PDB entry 8R3G | electron microscopy, 4.40 A resolution (low resolution: residue-level contacts below are approximate; hydrogen-bond / salt-bridge calls are withheld) | chains E and B of the 6 polymer chains in the assembly

[Chain E]
Molecule: operator DNA
Sequence (45 nucleotides; each row starts with the number of its first residue):
     1 TGACGGGACGTTTTTTGTCATAGCGGGACATATAATGTCCAGCAA
Disordered / not traced: 1-2, 44-45

[Chain B]
Molecule: Central glycolytic genes regulator
From: Bacillus subtilis
UniProt: O32253 (CGGR_BACSU); residue numbers follow UniProt; this construct covers 1-340
Chain sequence (346 residues; numbered -5 to 340; the number before each row is that of its first residue; numbers below 1 keep their minus sign (Gly-5 is residue -5)):
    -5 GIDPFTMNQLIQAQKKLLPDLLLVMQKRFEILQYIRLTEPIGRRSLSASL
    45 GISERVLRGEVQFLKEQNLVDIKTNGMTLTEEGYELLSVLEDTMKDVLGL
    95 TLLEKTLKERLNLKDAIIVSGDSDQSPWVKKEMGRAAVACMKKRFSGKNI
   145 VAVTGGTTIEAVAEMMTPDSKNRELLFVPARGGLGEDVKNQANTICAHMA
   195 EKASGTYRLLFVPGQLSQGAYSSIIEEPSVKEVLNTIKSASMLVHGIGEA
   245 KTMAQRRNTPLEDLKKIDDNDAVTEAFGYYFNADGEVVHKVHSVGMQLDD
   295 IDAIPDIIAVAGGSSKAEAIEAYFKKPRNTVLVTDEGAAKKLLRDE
Disordered / not traced: -5 to 0, 180-182, 339-340
Modified residues: Mse1, Mse19, Mse71, Mse88, Mse127, Mse135, Mse159, Mse160, Mse193, Mse236, Mse247, Mse290 (selenomethionine; parent Met)
Differences from the reference sequence: expression tag (-5 to 0)
Curated features (UniProtKB/Swiss-Prot):
  - DNA-binding region: Arg37 to Gln56 (H-T-H motif)
  - binding site (beta-D-fructose 1,6-bisphosphate): Gly149 to Thr152, Arg175, Gln185, Arg250, Arg251, Glu269, Lys310
What the authors report for this chain:
  - binding site for operator DNA (chain E): Arg37, Arg38, Arg52
  - binding site for operator DNA: Arg49

[Interface between chain E and chain B]
Pairs across the interface (7):
  DT16(E) - Arg49(B)
  DG17(E) - Ser47(B)
  DG17(E) - Arg49(B)
  DG17(E) - Val50(B)
  DT18(E) - Arg49(B)
  DC19(E) - Arg52(B)
  DA20(E) - Arg37(B)

[Summary]
Chain E and chain B each contribute 5 residues to their interface. UniProt lists 10 beta-D-fructose
1,6-bisphosphate-binding residues on chain B. The paper reports a binding site for operator DNA (chain E) at
Arg37(B), Arg38(B) and Arg52(B); a binding site for operator DNA at Arg49(B).
Chain E is operator DNA and chain B is Central glycolytic genes regulator (Bacillus subtilis); the structure,
Central glycolytic genes regulator (CggR) bound to DNA operator, was determined by electron microscopy,
deposited together with 8R7Y.
